PDB entry 6EU1 | electron microscopy, 3.40 A resolution | chains M and N of the 19 polymer chains in the assembly

[Chain M]
Protein: DNA-directed RNA polymerase III subunit RPC5
From: Saccharomyces cerevisiae (strain ATCC 204508 / S288c)
Reference sequence: P36121 (RPC5_YEAST); residue numbers follow UniProt; this construct covers 1-282
Sequence (282 residues; each row starts with the number of its first residue):
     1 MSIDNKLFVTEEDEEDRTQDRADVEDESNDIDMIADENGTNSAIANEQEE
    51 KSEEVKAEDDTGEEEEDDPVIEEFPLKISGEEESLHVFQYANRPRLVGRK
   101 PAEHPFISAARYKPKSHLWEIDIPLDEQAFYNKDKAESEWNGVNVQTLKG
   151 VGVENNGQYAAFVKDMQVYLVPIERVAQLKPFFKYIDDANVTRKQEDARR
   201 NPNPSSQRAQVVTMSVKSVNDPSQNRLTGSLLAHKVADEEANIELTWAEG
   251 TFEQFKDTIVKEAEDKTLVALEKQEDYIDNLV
Unresolved in the structure: 1-70, 200-223, 267-282
Curated features (UniProtKB/Swiss-Prot):
  - modified residue: Thr61 (Phosphothreonine)

[Chain N]
Protein: DNA-directed RNA polymerase III subunit RPC4
From: Saccharomyces cerevisiae (strain ATCC 204508 / S288c)
Reference sequence: P25441 (RPC4_YEAST); residue numbers follow UniProt; this construct covers 1-422
Sequence (422 residues; numbered 1 to 422; the number before each row is that of its first residue):
     1 MSSNKGNGRLPSLKDSSSNGGGSAKPSLKFKPKAVARKSKEEREAAASKV
    51 KLEEESKRGNDKKHFNNKNKRVTGAGGQQRRMAKYLNNTHVISSGPLAAG
   101 NFVSEKGDLRRGFIKSEGSGSSLVQKGLETIDNGAESSENEAEDDDNEGV
   151 ASKSKKKFNMGKEFEARNLIEDEDDGESEKSSDVDMDDEEWRSKRIEQLF
   201 PVRPVRVRHEDVETVKREIQEALSEKPTREPTPSVKTEPVGTGLQSYLEE
   251 RERQVNEKLADLGLEKEFQSVDGKEAAAELELLNADHQHILRKLKKMNNK
   301 PERFMVFQLPTRLPAFERPAVKEEKEDMETQASDPSKKKKNIKKKDTKDA
   351 LSTRELAGKVGSIRVHKSGKLSVKIGNVVMDIGKGAETTFLQDVIALSIA
   401 DDASSAELLGRVDGKIVVTPQI
Unresolved in the structure: 1-273, 321-355
Curated features (UniProtKB/Swiss-Prot):
  - motif: Lys25 to Lys29 (Nuclear localization signal)
  - modified residue: Ser137 (Phosphoserine), Ser138 (Phosphoserine), Ser178 (Phosphoserine), Ser182 (Phosphoserine), Ser224 (Phosphoserine), Thr228 (Phosphothreonine), Thr232 (Phosphothreonine)

[How chain M and chain N interact]
Residue-residue contacts - 82 pairs, chain M then chain N:
  Ile71(M) with Val365(N); Lys367(N)
  Glu72(M) with Arg364(N); Val365(N)
  Phe74(M) with Leu294(N), hydrophobic; Ser362(N); Ile363(N)
  Leu76(M) with Val360(N); Gly361(N); Ile363(N), hydrophobic
  Lys77(M) with Val360(N)
  Ile78(M) with Gly358(N); Val360(N), hydrophobic
  Glu82(M) with Ala400(N)
  Glu83(M) with Ser398(N), hydrogen bond (backbone-side chain); Ala400(N)
  Leu85(M) with Leu397(N)
  His86(M) with Ala396(N); Leu397(N), hydrogen bond (backbone-backbone); Ile399(N)
  Val87(M) with Val394(N), hydrophobic; Ile395(N); Ala396(N), hydrophobic; Val412(N), hydrophobic
  Phe88(M) with Val394(N); Ile395(N), hydrogen bond (backbone-backbone); Leu397(N), hydrophobic
  Gln89(M) with Leu391(N)
  Tyr90(M) with Leu391(N); Asp393(N), hydrogen bond (backbone-backbone); Ile395(N), hydrophobic
  Ala91(M) with Leu391(N), hydrophobic
  Arg93(M) with Gln392(N), hydrogen bond (backbone-backbone); Asp393(N), salt bridge
  Pro94(M) with Gln392(N)
  Arg95(M) with Thr389(N), hydrogen bond (side chain-backbone); Phe390(N); Leu391(N), hydrogen bond (side chain-backbone); Gln392(N), hydrogen bond
  Glu103(M) with Gln392(N), hydrogen bond
  His104(M) with Asp393(N); Arg411(N), hydrogen bond
  Phe106(M) with Leu408(N), hydrophobic; Arg411(N)
  Tyr112(M) with Ile399(N)
  Trp119(M) with Ile399(N), hydrophobic
  Gly157(M) with Gln308(N); Leu309(N), hydrogen bond (backbone-backbone)
  Gln158(M) with Val306(N); Phe307(N); Gln308(N)
  Tyr159(M) with Val306(N); Phe307(N), hydrogen bond (backbone-backbone); Leu309(N); Arg312(N), hydrogen bond
  Ala160(M) with Met305(N)
  Ala161(M) with Phe304(N); Met305(N), hydrogen bond (backbone-backbone)
  Phe162(M) with Arg303(N); Phe304(N), hydrophobic
  Val163(M) with Leu294(N), hydrophobic; Lys300(N); Met305(N), hydrophobic
  Asp165(M) with Met297(N); Asn298(N), hydrogen bond
  Val168(M) with Phe307(N), hydrophobic
  Leu170(M) with Phe307(N), hydrophobic; Leu309(N), hydrophobic
  Ile243(M) with Asp401(N); Ser404(N); Ser405(N)
  Leu245(M) with Ser404(N); Ser405(N); Ala406(N)
  Thr246(M) with Ala406(N)
  Trp247(M) with Ala406(N); Glu407(N); Leu408(N)
  Glu249(M) with Leu408(N)
  Thr251(M) with Glu302(N)
  Gln254(M) with Leu409(N)
  Asp265(M) with Lys359(N)
Other interface residues (no listed pair), chain M (47 interface residues in all): Glu73, Pro75, Ser84, Pro105, Lys164, Gly250

[Overview]
47 residues of chain M face 43 of chain N across their interface; the contacts include 15 hydrogen bonds and 1
salt bridge. Polar pairs include Arg93(M)-Asp393(N), Glu83(M)-Ser398(N) and Arg95(M)-Thr389(N).
Here chain M is DNA-directed RNA polymerase III subunit RPC5 and chain N is DNA-directed RNA polymerase III
subunit RPC4, both from Saccharomyces cerevisiae (strain ATCC 204508 / S288c). Entry 6EU1 (RNA Polymerase III
- open DNA complex (OC-POL3)) was determined by electron microscopy (same publication as 6EU0, 6EU2 and 6EU3).
